Entry 7Z11 (electron microscopy, 3.20 A resolution); this record covers chains D and G of the 7 polymer chains in the assembly.

Chain D:
Protein: ATPase family gene 2 protein
Source organism: Saccharomyces cerevisiae S288C
Notes: EC 3.6.4.10
Reference sequence: P32794 (AFG2_YEAST); residue numbers follow UniProt; this construct covers 1-780
Sequence (780 residues; row label = number of the first residue in the row):
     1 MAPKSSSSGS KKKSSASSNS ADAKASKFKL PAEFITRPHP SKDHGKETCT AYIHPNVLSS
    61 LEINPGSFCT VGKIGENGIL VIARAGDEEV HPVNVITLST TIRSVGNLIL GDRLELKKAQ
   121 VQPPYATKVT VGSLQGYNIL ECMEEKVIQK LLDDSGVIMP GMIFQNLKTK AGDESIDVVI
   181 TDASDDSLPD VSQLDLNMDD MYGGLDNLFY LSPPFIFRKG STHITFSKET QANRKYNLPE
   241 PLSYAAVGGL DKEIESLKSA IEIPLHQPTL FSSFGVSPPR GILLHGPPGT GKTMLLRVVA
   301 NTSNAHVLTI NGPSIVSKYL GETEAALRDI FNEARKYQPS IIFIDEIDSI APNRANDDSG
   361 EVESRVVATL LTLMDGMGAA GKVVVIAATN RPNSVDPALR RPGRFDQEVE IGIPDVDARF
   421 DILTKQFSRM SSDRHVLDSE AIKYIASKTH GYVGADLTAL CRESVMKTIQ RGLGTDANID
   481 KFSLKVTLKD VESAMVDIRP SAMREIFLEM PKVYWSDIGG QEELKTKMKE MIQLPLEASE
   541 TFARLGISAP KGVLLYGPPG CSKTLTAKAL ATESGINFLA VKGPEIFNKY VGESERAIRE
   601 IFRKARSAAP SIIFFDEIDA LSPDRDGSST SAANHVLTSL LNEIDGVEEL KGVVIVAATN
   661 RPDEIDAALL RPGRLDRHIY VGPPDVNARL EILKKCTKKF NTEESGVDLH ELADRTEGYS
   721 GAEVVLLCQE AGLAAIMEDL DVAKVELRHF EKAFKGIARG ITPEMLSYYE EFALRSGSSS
Unresolved in the structure: 1-26, 187-206
Residues lining bound ligands:
  - ATP-gamma-S (AGS; phosphothiophosphoric acid-adenylate ester), molecule 1: Ala246, Val247, Gly248, Pro288, Gly289, Thr290, Gly291, Lys292, Thr293, Met294, Asp345, Glu346, Asn390, Ile422, Gln426, Gly454, Ala455, Thr458
  - ATP-gamma-S (AGS), molecule 2: Asp375, Arg401, Arg404
  - ATP-gamma-S (AGS), molecule 3: Asp517, Ile518, Gly519, Gln521, Pro558, Pro559, Gly560, Cys561, Ser562, Lys563, Thr564, Leu565, Asp616, Asn660, Pro684, Ile692, Gly721, Ala722, Val725
  - ATP-gamma-S (AGS), molecule 4: Asp645, Ala668, Arg671, Arg674
Curated features (UniProtKB/Swiss-Prot):
  - binding site (ATP): Gly286 to Thr293, Gly557 to Thr564
  - mutagenesis: Phe343 (F343L: In dgr1-sup*; moderate loss of catalytic activity. No growth defect. Restores growth and formation of 60S ribosomal subunit maturation but not catalytic activity or oligomerization ...), Glu346 (E346Q: Reduces basal and RLP24-dependent ATPase activity. Increases interaction with RLP24. Slightly reduces RLP24 release. Does not affect composition of pre-60S ribosomal particles or growth), Leu457 (L457S: In afg2-18, drg1-18 or drg1-ts; temperature sensitive mutant. At the restrictive temperature of 37 degrees Celsius, impaired growth ...), Cys561 to Ser562 (Increases ATPase activity and reduces affinity for ATP. Mild defect in oligomerization), Cys561 (C561T: In drg1-11; severe loss of ATPase activity. Severe loss of oligomerization. Resistant to diazaborine-mediated growth inhibition), Ser562 (S562G: Increases ATPase activity. Loss of oligomerization), Ala569 (A569V: In drg1-3; resistant to diazaborine-mediated growth inhibition), Glu617 (E617Q: Increases basal ATPase activity. Reduces RLP24-mediated activation. Does not affect interaction with RLP24 ...), Val725 (V725E: In drg1-1; slight loss of ATPase activity. No effect on affinity for ATP or oligomerization. Resistant to diazaborine-mediated growth inhibition ...)
From the paper describing this entry:
  - binding site for peptide substrate (chain G): Tyr319, Tyr590

Chain G:
Protein: peptide substrate
Source organism: Saccharomyces cerevisiae S288C
Sequence (20 residues; each row starts with the number of its first residue; numbers below 1 keep their minus sign (UNK-4 is residue -4); X marks 20 residues of unknown identity (built as UNK)):
    -4 XXXXXXXXXX XXXXXXXXXX

Interface between chain D and chain G:
Chain D residues in contact with chain G, 6 residues: Lys318, Tyr319, Leu320, Val362, Tyr590, Val591

Summary:
Chain D and chain G make no direct contact in this assembly. Bound to chain D: 4 copies of ATP-gamma-S.
UniProt lists 16 ATP-binding residues and 8 mutagenesis sites on chain D. From the paper: a binding site for
peptide substrate (chain G) at Tyr319(D) and Tyr590(D).
Here chain D is ATPase family gene 2 protein and chain G is peptide substrate, both from Saccharomyces
cerevisiae S288C. Entry 7Z11 (Structure of substrate bound DRG1 (AFG2)) was determined by electron microscopy.
